PDB entry 9IXB | X-ray diffraction, 3.48 A resolution | chains C and E of the 6 polymer chains in the assembly

== Chain C ==
Protein: Detyrosinated tubulin alpha-1B chain
Source organism: Sus scrofa
Reference sequence: Q2XVP4 (TBA1B_PIG); residue numbers follow UniProt; this construct covers 1-440
Amino-acid sequence (440 residues; numbered 1 to 440; the number before each row is that of its first residue):
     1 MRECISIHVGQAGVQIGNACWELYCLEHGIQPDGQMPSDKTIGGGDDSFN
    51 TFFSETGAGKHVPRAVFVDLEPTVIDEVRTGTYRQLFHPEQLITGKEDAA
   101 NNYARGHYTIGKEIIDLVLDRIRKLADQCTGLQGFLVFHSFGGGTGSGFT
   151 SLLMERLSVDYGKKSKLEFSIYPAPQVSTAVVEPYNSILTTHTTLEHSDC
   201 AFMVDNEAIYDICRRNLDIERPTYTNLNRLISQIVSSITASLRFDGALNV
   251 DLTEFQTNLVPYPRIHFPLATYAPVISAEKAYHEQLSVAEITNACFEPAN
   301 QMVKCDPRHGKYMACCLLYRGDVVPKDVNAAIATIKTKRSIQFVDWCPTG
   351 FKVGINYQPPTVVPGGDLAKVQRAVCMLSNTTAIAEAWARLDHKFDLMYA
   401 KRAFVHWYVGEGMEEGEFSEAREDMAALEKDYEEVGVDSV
Unresolved in the structure: 246
Curated features (UniProtKB/Swiss-Prot):
  - motif: M1 to C4 (MREC motif)
  - active site: E254
  - binding site (GTP): G10, Q11, A12, Q15, E71, A99, S140, G143, G144, T145, G146, T179, E183, N206, Y224, N228, L252
  - binding site (Mg(2+)): E71
  - modified residue: K40 (N6,N6,N6-trimethyllysine), S48 (Phosphoserine), S232 (Phosphoserine), Y282 (3'-nitrotyrosine), R339 (Omega-N-methylarginine), S439 (Phosphoserine)
  - cross-link (Glycyl lysine isopeptide (Lys-Gly)): K326 (interchain with G-Cter in ubiquitin), K370 (interchain with G-Cter in ubiquitin)
Small-molecule neighbours: GTP (guanosine-5'-triphosphate): G10, Q11, A12, Q15, I16, D69, D98, A99, A100, N101, S140, G142, G143, G144, T145, G146, I171, V177, S178, T179, E183, N206, Y224, L227, N228, I231

== Chain E ==
Protein: Stathmin-4
Source organism: Rattus norvegicus
Reference sequence: P63043 (STMN4_RAT); residues 6-140 here correspond to UniProt positions 50-184 (UniProt number = residue number + 44)
Amino-acid sequence (138 residues; numbered 6 to 143; the number before each row is that of its first residue):
     6 MEVIELNKCTSGQSFEVILKPPSFDGVPEFNASLPRRRDPSLEEIQKKLE
    56 AAEERRKYQEAELLKHLAEKREHEREVIQKAIEENNNFIKMAKEKLAQKM
   106 ESNKENREAHLAAMLERLQEKDKHAEEVRKNKELKKDK
Unresolved in the structure: 29-43, 141-143
Construct notes: expression tag (141-143)
Curated features (UniProtKB/Swiss-Prot):
  - modified residue: S46 (Phosphoserine)

== Chain C / chain E interface ==
Residue-residue contacts (30; chain C residue first):
  H107(C) - M105(E)
  Y108(C) - K104(E)
  Y108(C) - M105(E)  hydrophobic
  Y108(C) - N108(E)
  T109(C) - R112(E)
  L152(C) - L101(E)  hydrophobic
  E155(C) - L101(E)
  R156(C) - L101(E)
  S158(C) - F93(E)
  S158(C) - I94(E)
  V159(C) - I94(E)
  V159(C) - A97(E)  hydrophobic
  V159(C) - K98(E)
  G162(C) - N90(E)
  G162(C) - F93(E)
  G162(C) - I94(E)
  K163(C) - N90(E)
  K163(C) - F93(E)
  V409(C) - H115(E)  hydrogen bond (backbone-side chain)
  G410(C) - R112(E)
  G410(C) - H115(E)
  E411(C) - N108(E)  hydrogen bond (backbone-side chain)
  E411(C) - R112(E)  salt bridge
  G412(C) - N108(E)
  G412(C) - N111(E)  hydrogen bond (backbone-side chain)
  G412(C) - R112(E)
  M413(C) - N108(E)  hydrogen bond (backbone-side chain)
  E414(C) - S107(E)  hydrogen bond
  E414(C) - N111(E)  hydrogen bond
  E417(C) - N108(E)  hydrogen bond
Interface residues without a listed pair, chain C (20 interface residues in all): K112, E196, H197

== Summary ==
The interface between chain C and chain E involves 20 residues on one side and 13 on the other, with 7
hydrogen bonds and 1 salt bridge. Among the polar pairs are E411(C)-R112(E), V409(C)-H115(E) and
E411(C)-N108(E). Bound to chain C: GTP.
Chain C is Detyrosinated tubulin alpha-1B chain (Sus scrofa) and chain E is Stathmin-4 (Rattus norvegicus);
the structure, Structure of tubulin and nitrogen-containing heterocyclic substituted podophyllotoxin
derivatives complex, was determined by X-ray diffraction.
